Entry 8FRO (electron microscopy, 3.25 A resolution); this record covers chains A and B of the 4 polymer chains in the assembly.

[Chain A (and B)]
Protein: Lipopolysaccharide export system ATP-binding protein LptB
Organism: Acinetobacter baylyi ADP1
Notes: chain B of this document is another copy of the same molecule, construct and numbering; everything in this record applies to it too
Reference sequence: Q6FC66 (Q6FC66_ACIAD); numbering as in UniProt (aligned over 1-249)
Amino-acid sequence (257 residues; numbered -7 to 249; the number before each row is that of its first residue; numbers below 1 keep their minus sign (Met-7 is residue -7)):
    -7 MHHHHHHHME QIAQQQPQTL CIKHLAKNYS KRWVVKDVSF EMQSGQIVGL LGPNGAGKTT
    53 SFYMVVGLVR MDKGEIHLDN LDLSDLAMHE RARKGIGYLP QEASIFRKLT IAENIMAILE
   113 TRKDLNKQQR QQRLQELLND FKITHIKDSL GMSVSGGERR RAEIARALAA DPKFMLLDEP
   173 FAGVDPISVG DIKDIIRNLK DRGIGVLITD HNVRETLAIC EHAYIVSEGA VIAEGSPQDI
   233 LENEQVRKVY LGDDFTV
Not modelled in the structure: -7 to 9, 249 (chain B: -7 to 9, 248-249)
Differences from the reference sequence: expression tag (-7 to 0)

[Chain A / chain B interface]
Residue-residue contacts (32; chain A residue first):
  Gly44(A) - Asp177(B)
  Pro45(A) - Asp177(B)
  Asn46(A) - Gly175(B)
  Asn46(A) - Asp177(B)  hydrogen bond (backbone-side chain)
  Gly175(A) - Asn46(B)
  Gly175(A) - His203(B)
  Val176(A) - His203(B)  hydrogen bond (backbone-side chain)
  Asp177(A) - Gly44(B)
  Asp177(A) - Pro45(B)
  Asp177(A) - Asn46(B)  hydrogen bond (side chain-backbone)
  Asp177(A) - His203(B)
  Asp177(A) - Tyr242(B)
  Pro178(A) - Val205(B)  hydrophobic
  Pro178(A) - Tyr242(B)
  Pro178(A) - Leu243(B)
  Ile179(A) - Lys240(B)
  Ile179(A) - Val241(B)
  Ile179(A) - Tyr242(B)  hydrogen bond (backbone-backbone)
  Ile179(A) - Gly244(B)
  His203(A) - Gly175(B)
  His203(A) - Val176(B)  hydrogen bond (side chain-backbone)
  His203(A) - Asp177(B)
  Val205(A) - Pro178(B)  hydrophobic
  Arg206(A) - Arg206(B)
  Lys240(A) - Ile179(B)
  Val241(A) - Ile179(B)
  Tyr242(A) - Asp177(B)
  Tyr242(A) - Pro178(B)
  Tyr242(A) - Ile179(B)  hydrogen bond (backbone-backbone)
  Leu243(A) - Pro178(B)
  Gly244(A) - Ile179(B)
  Phe247(A) - Pro178(B)  hydrophobic
Interface residues without a listed pair, chain A (20 interface residues in all): Phe173, Glu207, Arg239
Interface residues without a listed pair, chain B (20 interface residues in all): Phe173, Glu207, Arg239, Phe247

[Overview]
Chain A and chain B each contribute 20 residues to their interface, with 6 hydrogen bonds. Polar pairs include
Asn46(A)-Asp177(B), Val176(A)-His203(B) and Ile179(A)-Tyr242(B).
Chain A and chain B are both Lipopolysaccharide export system ATP-binding protein LptB (Acinetobacter baylyi
ADP1); the structure, Acinetobacter baylyi LptB2FG bound to lipopolysaccharide and a macrocyclic peptide, was
determined by electron microscopy (same publication as 8FRL, 8FRM, 8FRN, 8FRP, 8UFG and 8UFH).
